3RLF - chains G and A of the 5 polymer chains in the assembly; structure by X-ray diffraction, 2.20 A resolution.

== Chain G ==
Protein: Maltose transport system permease protein malG
From: Escherichia coli
UniProtKB: P68183 (MALG_ECOLI); residues 1-296 here = UniProt positions 1-296
Sequence (296 residues; each row starts with the number of its first residue):
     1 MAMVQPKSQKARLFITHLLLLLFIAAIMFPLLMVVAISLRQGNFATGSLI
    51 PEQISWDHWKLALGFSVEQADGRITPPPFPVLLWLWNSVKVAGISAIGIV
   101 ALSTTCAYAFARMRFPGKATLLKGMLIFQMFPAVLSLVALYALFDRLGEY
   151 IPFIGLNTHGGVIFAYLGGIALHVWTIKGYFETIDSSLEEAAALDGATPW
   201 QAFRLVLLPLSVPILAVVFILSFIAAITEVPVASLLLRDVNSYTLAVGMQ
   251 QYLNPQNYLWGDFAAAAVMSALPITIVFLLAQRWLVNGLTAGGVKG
Disordered / not traced: 1-10
UniProt features mapped onto this chain:
  - mutagenesis: Glu190 (E190A/C/K/L: Reduction of transport rate), Ala192 (A192D/S/L: Loss of transport and MalK dissociation from the membrane), Gly196 (G196A: No effect; G196P: Loss of transport and MalK dissociation from the membrane), Pro209 (P209A: No effect)

== Chain A ==
Protein: Maltose/maltodextrin import ATP-binding protein MalK
From: Escherichia coli
Notes: EC 3.6.3.19
UniProtKB: P68187 (MALK_ECOLI); numbering as in UniProt (aligned over 1-371)
Sequence (381 residues; numbered 1 to 381; the number before each row is that of its first residue):
     1 MASVQLQNVTKAWGEVVVSKDINLDIHEGEFVVFVGPSGCGKSTLLRMIA
    51 GLETITSGDLFIGEKRMNDTPPAERGVGMVFQSYALYPHLSVAENMSFGL
   101 KLAGAKKEVINQRVNQVAEVLQLAHLLDRKPKALSGGQRQRVAIGRTLVA
   151 EPSVFLLDEPLSNLDAALRVQMRIEISRLHKRLGRTMIYVTHDQVEAMTL
   201 ADKIVVLDAGRVAQVGKPLELYHYPADRFVAGFIGSPKMNFLPVKVTATA
   251 IDQVQVELPMPNRQQVWLPVESRDVQVGANMSLGIRPEHLLPSDIADVIL
   301 EGEVQVVEQLGNETQIHIQIPSIRQNLVYRQNDVVLVEEGATFAIGLPPE
   351 RCHLFREDGTACRRLHKEPGVASASHHHHHH
Disordered / not traced: 1, 373-381
Differences from the reference sequence: expression tag (372-381)
UniProt features mapped onto this chain:
  - binding site (ATP): Gly36 to Ser43
  - mutagenesis: Ala85 (A85M: Suppressor of EAA loop mutations in MalFG), Lys106 (K106C: Suppressor of EAA loop mutations in MalFG), Val114 (V114C: Suppressor of EAA loop mutations in MalFG), Val117 (V117M: Suppressor of EAA loop mutations in MalFG), Glu119 (E119K: Resistant to inhibitory effects of alpha-methylglucoside but retains transport capacity), Ala124 (A124T: Resistant to inhibitory effects of alpha-methylglucoside but retains transport capacity), Gly137 (G137A: Loss of maltose transport. Has greater ability to decrease mal gene expression than wild-type MalK), Asp158 (D158N: Loss of maltose transport but retains ability to repress mal genes), Arg228 (R228C: Resistant to inhibitory effects of alpha-methylglucoside but retains transport capacity), Phe241 (F241I: Resistant to inhibitory effects of alpha-methylglucoside but retains transport capacity), Trp267 (W267G: Normal maltose transport but constitutive mal gene expression), Gly278 (G278P: Resistant to inhibitory effects of alpha-methylglucoside but retains transport capacity), 8 further mutagenesis entries in UniProt
Ion coordination: Mg2+: Ser43, Gln82 (together with AMP-PNP)
Small-molecule neighbours:
  - AMP-PNP (ANP; phosphoaminophosphonic acid-adenylate ester), molecule 1: Trp13, Val16, Val18, Pro37, Ser38, Gly39, Cys40, Gly41, Lys42, Ser43, Thr44, Gln82, Glu159, His192
  - AMP-PNP (ANP), molecule 2: Leu126, Arg129, Lys132, Ala133, Leu134, Ser135, Gly136, Gly137, Gln138, Asn163
What the authors report for this chain:
  - Mg2+ coordination: Ser43, Gln82
  - binding site for AMP-PNP: Gln82

== Interface between chain G and chain A ==
Pairs across the interface - 44 pairs, chain G then chain A:
  Ser187(G) with Ala85(A)
  Leu188(G) with Ala85(A); Leu86(A); Tyr87(A)
  Glu190(G) with Arg47(A), salt bridge; Leu52(A); Phe81(A)
  Ala191(G) with Phe81(A), hydrophobic; Ala85(A); Tyr87(A), hydrogen bond (backbone-side chain); Arg146(A)
  Ala192(G) with Tyr87(A), hydrogen bond (backbone-side chain)
  Ala193(G) with Ala73(A)
  Leu194(G) with Ala50(A); Pro72(A); Val77(A); Met79(A), hydrophobic
  Asp195(G) with Tyr87(A), hydrogen bond; Phe98(A); Gly99(A); Leu102(A); Arg146(A)
  Ala197(G) with Leu102(A)
  Gln201(G) with Leu102(A)
  Leu205(G) with His89(A), hydrogen bond (backbone-side chain); Phe98(A), hydrophobic
  Val206(G) with His89(A); Phe98(A), hydrophobic
  Pro209(G) with His89(A)
  Leu210(G) with His89(A)
  Leu289(G) with Pro88(A)
  Thr290(G) with Pro88(A)
  Ala291(G) with Pro88(A); Lys132(A)
  Gly292(G) with Pro131(A); Arg139(A)
  Gly293(G) with Ser83(A); Ala85(A), hydrogen bond (backbone-backbone); Leu86(A), hydrogen bond (backbone-backbone); Pro88(A)
  Val294(G) with Ser83(A)
  Lys295(G) with Ser83(A), hydrogen bond (backbone-backbone); Tyr84(A); Asn163(A), hydrogen bond
Also at the interface, not in a pair above, chain G (23 interface residues in all): Gly196, Gly288
Also at the interface, not in a pair above, chain A (24 interface residues in all): Gln82

== In short ==
23 residues of chain G and 24 residues of chain A are in contact, with 8 hydrogen bonds and 1 salt bridge.
Among the polar pairs are Glu190(G)-Arg47(A), Ala191(G)-Tyr87(A) and Ala192(G)-Tyr87(A). Chain A binds
AMP-PNP. The paper reports a binding site for AMP-PNP at Gln82(A); Mg2+ coordination by Ser43(A) and Gln82(A).
Chain G is Maltose transport system permease protein malG and chain A is Maltose/maltodextrin import
ATP-binding protein MalK, both from Escherichia coli; the structure, Crystal structure of the maltose-binding
protein/maltose transporter complex in an outward-facing conformation bound to MgAMPPNP, was determined by
X-ray diffraction together with 3PUV, 3PUW and 3PUX from the same study.
